Entry 9B2T (electron microscopy, 2.99 A resolution); this record covers chains J and A of the 11 polymer chains in the assembly.

== Chain J ==
Molecule: 601 DNA
Organism: synthetic construct
Sequence (185 nucleotides; row label = number of the first residue in the row; numbers below 1 keep their minus sign (DG-92 is residue -92)):
   -92 GTCGCTGTTC GCGACCGGCA ATCGATGTAT ATATCTGACA CGTGCCTGGA GACTAGGGAG
   -32 TAATCCCCTT GGCGGTTAAA ACGCGGGGGA CAGCGCGTAC GTGCGTTTAA GCGGTGCTAG
    28 AGCTGTCTAC GACCAATTGA GCGGCCTCGG CACCGGGATT CTGATGGGCG GCCGCGTATA
    88 GGGTC
Unresolved in the structure: -92 to -79, 79-92

== Chain A ==
Name: Histone H3.2
Organism: Xenopus laevis
UniProt: P84233 (H32_XENLA); residues 0-135 here correspond to UniProt positions 1-136 (UniProt number = residue number + 1)
Amino-acid sequence (136 residues; row label = number of the first residue in the row; numbering starts at 0):
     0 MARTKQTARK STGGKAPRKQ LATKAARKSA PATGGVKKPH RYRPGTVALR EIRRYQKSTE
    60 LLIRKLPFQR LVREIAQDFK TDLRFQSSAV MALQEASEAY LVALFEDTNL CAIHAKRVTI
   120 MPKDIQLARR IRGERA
Unresolved in the structure: 0-36, 135
Sequence notes: engineered mutation Ala102 (Gly103 in P84233)
UniProt features mapped onto this chain:
  - modified residue: Arg2 (Asymmetric dimethylarginine), Thr3 (Phosphothreonine), Lys4 (Allysine), Gln5 (5-glutamyl dopamine), Thr6 (Phosphothreonine), Arg8 (Citrulline), Lys9 (N6,N6,N6-trimethyllysine), Ser10 (ADP-ribosylserine), Thr11 (Phosphothreonine), Lys14 (N6-(2-hydroxyisobutyryl)lysine), Arg17 (Asymmetric dimethylarginine), Lys18 (N6-(2-hydroxyisobutyryl)lysine), Lys23 (N6-(2-hydroxyisobutyryl)lysine), Arg26 (Citrulline), Lys27 (N6,N6,N6-trimethyllysine), Ser28 (ADP-ribosylserine), Lys36 (N6,N6,N6-trimethyllysine), Lys37 (N6-methyllysine), Tyr41 (Phosphotyrosine), Lys56 (N6,N6,N6-trimethyllysine) and 8 more in UniProt
  - lipidation: Cys110 (S-palmitoyl cysteine)
What the authors report for this chain:
  - post-translational modification sites: Thr3 (citing earlier work)

== Interface between chain J and chain A ==
Contacting residue pairs (21):
  DG-66(J) with Arg49(A), sugar contact
  DT-65(J) with Arg49(A), phosphate contact
  DG8(J) with Arg40(A), base contact; Pro43(A), phosphate contact; Gly44(A), phosphate contact
  DT9(J) with Arg40(A), hydrogen bond to the base; Tyr41(A), sugar contact; Arg42(A), phosphate contact; Pro43(A), phosphate contact; Gly44(A), hydrogen bond to the phosphate; Thr45(A), phosphate contact; Val46(A), phosphate contact; Ala47(A), phosphate contact
  DG10(J) with Arg40(A), sugar contact; Tyr41(A), phosphate contact
  DA17(J) with Arg63(A), phosphate contact; Leu65(A), phosphate contact; Arg69(A), salt bridge to the phosphate
  DG18(J) with Arg63(A), salt bridge to the phosphate; Lys64(A), phosphate contact; Leu65(A), phosphate contact
Other interface residues (no listed pair), chain J (10 interface residues in all): DT-67, DA26, DG27
Other interface residues (no listed pair), chain A (17 interface residues in all): His39, Arg53, Pro66, Arg83

== Summary ==
10 residues of chain J face 17 of chain A across their interface, with 2 hydrogen bonds and 2 salt bridges.
Among the polar pairs are DT9(J)-Arg40(A), DT9(J)-Gly44(A) and DA17(J)-Arg69(A). From the paper: a
modification site at Thr3(A).
Here chain J is 601 DNA (synthetic construct) and chain A is Histone H3.2 (Xenopus laevis). Entry 9B2T (Haspin
bound to nucleosome in position 2) was determined by electron microscopy (same publication as 9B2S and 9B2U).
